PDB entry 3N2G | X-ray diffraction, 4.00 A resolution | chains D and E of the 5 polymer chains in the assembly

== Chain D ==
Molecule: Tubulin beta chain
Source organism: Ovis aries
UniProt: D0VWY9 (D0VWY9_SHEEP); the author numbering skips numbers that UniProt does not, so the offset changes along the chain: 1-44 = UniProt 1-44; 47-360 = UniProt 45-358; 369-455 = UniProt 359-445
Chain sequence (445 residues; each row starts with the number of its first residue; note: 10 numbers in that range are skipped by the numbering (no residue carries them; nothing is unmodelled there)):
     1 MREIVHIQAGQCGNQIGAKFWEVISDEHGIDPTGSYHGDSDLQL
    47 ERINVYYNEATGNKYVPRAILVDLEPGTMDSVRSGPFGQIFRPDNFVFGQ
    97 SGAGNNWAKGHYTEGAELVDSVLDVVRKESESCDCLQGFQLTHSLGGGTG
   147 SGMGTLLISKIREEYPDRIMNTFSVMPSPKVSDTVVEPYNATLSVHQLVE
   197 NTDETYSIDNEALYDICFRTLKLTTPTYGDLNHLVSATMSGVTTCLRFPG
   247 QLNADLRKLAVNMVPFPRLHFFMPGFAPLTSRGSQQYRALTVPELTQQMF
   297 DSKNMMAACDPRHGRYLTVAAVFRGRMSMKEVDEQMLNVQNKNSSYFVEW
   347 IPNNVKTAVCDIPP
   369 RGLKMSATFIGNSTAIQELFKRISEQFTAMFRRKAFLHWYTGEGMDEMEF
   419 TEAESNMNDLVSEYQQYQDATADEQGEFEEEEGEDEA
Disordered / not traced: 1, 439-455
Ligand contacts:
  - G2N (ethyl [(2R)-5-amino-2-methyl-3-phenyl-1,2-dihydropyrido[3,4-b]pyrazin-7-yl]carbamate): Ile4, Tyr52, Gln136, Asn167, Phe169, Glu200, Tyr202, Val238, Thr239, Cys241, Leu242, Leu248, Leu252, Leu255, Ala256, Met259, Ala316, Ala317, Val318, Lys352, Thr353, Ala354, Ile378
  - GDP (guanosine-5'-diphosphate): Gly10, Gln11, Cys12, Gln15, Ile16, Ala99, Asn101, Ser140, Gly142, Gly143, Gly144, Thr145, Gly146, Val171, Pro173, Val177, Ser178, Asp179, Glu183, Asn206, Leu209, Tyr224, Leu227, Asn228

== Chain E ==
Molecule: Stathmin-4
Source organism: Rattus norvegicus
UniProt: P63043 (STMN4_RAT); residues 5-145 here correspond to UniProt positions 49-189 (UniProt number = residue number + 44)
Chain sequence (142 residues; numbered 4 to 145; the number before each row is that of its first residue):
     4 ADMEVIELNKCTSGQSFEVILKPPSFDGVPEFNASLPRRRDPSLEEIQKK
    54 LEAAEERRKYQEAELLKHLAEKREHEREVIQKAIEENNNFIKMAKEKLAQ
   104 KMESNKENREAHLAAMLERLQEKDKHAEEVRKNKELKEEASR
Disordered / not traced: 31-44, 141-145
Sequence notes: expression tag (4)

== Chain D / chain E interface ==
Residue-residue contacts (17; chain D residue first):
  Tyr108(D) - His129(E)
  Tyr108(D) - Ala130(E)  hydrophobic
  Tyr108(D) - Val133(E)  hydrophobic
  Tyr108(D) - Arg134(E)  hydrogen bond (backbone-side chain)
  Thr109(D) - Arg134(E)
  Ala112(D) - Arg134(E)
  Ser155(D) - Leu123(E)
  Arg158(D) - Met119(E)
  Glu159(D) - Leu120(E)
  Glu159(D) - Leu123(E)
  Glu159(D) - Asp127(E)
  His192(D) - Lys126(E)
  Gln193(D) - Lys126(E)
  Glu411(D) - Lys137(E)
  Gly412(D) - Val133(E)
  Gly412(D) - Asn136(E)
  Glu417(D) - His129(E)  salt bridge
Interface residues without a listed pair, chain D (15 interface residues in all): Lys156, Glu196, Gly410, Met413
Interface residues without a listed pair, chain E (12 interface residues in all): Lys140

== In short ==
Chain D and chain E form an interface of 15 and 12 residues respectively; the contacts include 1 hydrogen bond
and 1 salt bridge. Among the polar pairs are Glu417(D)-His129(E) and Tyr108(D)-Arg134(E). Ligands of chain D:
GDP and compound G2N.
Chain D is Tubulin beta chain (Ovis aries) and chain E is Stathmin-4 (Rattus norvegicus); the structure,
TUBULIN-NSC 613863: RB3 Stathmin-like domain complex, was determined by X-ray diffraction (same publication as
3N2K).
